Entry 6G8W (X-ray diffraction, 2.12 A resolution); this record covers chains A and B.

Chain A (and B):
Protein: Golgi reassembly-stacking protein 1
Organism: Homo sapiens
Notes: chain B of this document is another copy of the same molecule, construct and numbering; everything in this record applies to it too
UniProtKB: Q9BQQ3 (GORS1_HUMAN); numbering as in UniProt (aligned over 108-204)
Sequence (97 residues; row label = number of the first residue in the row):
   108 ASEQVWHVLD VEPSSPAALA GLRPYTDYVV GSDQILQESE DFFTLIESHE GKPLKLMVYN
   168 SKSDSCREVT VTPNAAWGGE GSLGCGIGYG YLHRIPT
Disordered / not traced: 108, 142-145 (chain B: 108-109, 140-147)
UniProt features mapped onto this chain:
  - region: Leu-190 to Ile-202 (Essential for interaction with GOLGA2/GM130)
What the authors report for this chain:
  - self-association interface (contacts with another copy of this molecule); pairs are residue here / residue on that copy: Ser-189/Thr-204 (backbone contact), Leu-190/Thr-204 (backbone contact), Gly-191/Thr-204 (backbone contact), Cys-192/Thr-204 (backbone contact)

Chain A / chain B interface:
Contacting residue pairs (10; chain A residue first):
  Ser-121(A) with Glu-175(B), hydrogen bond
  Ala-125(A) with Thr-177(B), hydrogen bond (backbone-side chain)
  Leu-126(A) with Pro-160(B)
  Ala-127(A) with Pro-160(B)
  Gly-128(A) with Pro-160(B); Thr-177(B)
  Arg-130(A) with Leu-126(B); Thr-179(B)
  Lys-169(A) with Ser-121(B); Leu-126(B)
Other interface residues (no listed pair), chain A (11 interface residues in all): Pro-120, Thr-133, Asn-167, Ser-170
Other interface residues (no listed pair), chain B (8 interface residues in all): Pro-123, Lys-162

Overview:
Chain A and chain B form an interface of 11 and 8 residues respectively; the contacts include 2 hydrogen
bonds. Among the polar pairs are Ser-121(A)/Glu-175(B) and Ala-125(A)/Thr-177(B). The paper reports a
self-association interface involving Ser-189(A), Leu-190(A) and Gly-191(A) among others.
Chain A and chain B are both Golgi reassembly-stacking protein 1 (Homo sapiens); the structure, Crystal
Structures of the Single PDZ Domains from GRASP65 and their Interaction with the Golgin GM130, was determined
by X-ray diffraction together with 6G8T and 6G8Y from the same study.
